Entry 3AOI (X-ray diffraction, 4.30 A resolution (low resolution: residue-level contacts below are approximate; hydrogen-bond / salt-bridge calls are withheld)); this record covers chains D and P of the 8 polymer chains in the assembly.

[Chain D]
Molecule: DNA-directed RNA polymerase subunit beta'
From: Thermus thermophilus
Notes: EC 2.7.7.6
UniProt: Q8RQE8 (RPOC_THET8); residues 1-1524 here = UniProt positions 1-1524
Sequence (1524 residues; row label = number of the first residue in the row):
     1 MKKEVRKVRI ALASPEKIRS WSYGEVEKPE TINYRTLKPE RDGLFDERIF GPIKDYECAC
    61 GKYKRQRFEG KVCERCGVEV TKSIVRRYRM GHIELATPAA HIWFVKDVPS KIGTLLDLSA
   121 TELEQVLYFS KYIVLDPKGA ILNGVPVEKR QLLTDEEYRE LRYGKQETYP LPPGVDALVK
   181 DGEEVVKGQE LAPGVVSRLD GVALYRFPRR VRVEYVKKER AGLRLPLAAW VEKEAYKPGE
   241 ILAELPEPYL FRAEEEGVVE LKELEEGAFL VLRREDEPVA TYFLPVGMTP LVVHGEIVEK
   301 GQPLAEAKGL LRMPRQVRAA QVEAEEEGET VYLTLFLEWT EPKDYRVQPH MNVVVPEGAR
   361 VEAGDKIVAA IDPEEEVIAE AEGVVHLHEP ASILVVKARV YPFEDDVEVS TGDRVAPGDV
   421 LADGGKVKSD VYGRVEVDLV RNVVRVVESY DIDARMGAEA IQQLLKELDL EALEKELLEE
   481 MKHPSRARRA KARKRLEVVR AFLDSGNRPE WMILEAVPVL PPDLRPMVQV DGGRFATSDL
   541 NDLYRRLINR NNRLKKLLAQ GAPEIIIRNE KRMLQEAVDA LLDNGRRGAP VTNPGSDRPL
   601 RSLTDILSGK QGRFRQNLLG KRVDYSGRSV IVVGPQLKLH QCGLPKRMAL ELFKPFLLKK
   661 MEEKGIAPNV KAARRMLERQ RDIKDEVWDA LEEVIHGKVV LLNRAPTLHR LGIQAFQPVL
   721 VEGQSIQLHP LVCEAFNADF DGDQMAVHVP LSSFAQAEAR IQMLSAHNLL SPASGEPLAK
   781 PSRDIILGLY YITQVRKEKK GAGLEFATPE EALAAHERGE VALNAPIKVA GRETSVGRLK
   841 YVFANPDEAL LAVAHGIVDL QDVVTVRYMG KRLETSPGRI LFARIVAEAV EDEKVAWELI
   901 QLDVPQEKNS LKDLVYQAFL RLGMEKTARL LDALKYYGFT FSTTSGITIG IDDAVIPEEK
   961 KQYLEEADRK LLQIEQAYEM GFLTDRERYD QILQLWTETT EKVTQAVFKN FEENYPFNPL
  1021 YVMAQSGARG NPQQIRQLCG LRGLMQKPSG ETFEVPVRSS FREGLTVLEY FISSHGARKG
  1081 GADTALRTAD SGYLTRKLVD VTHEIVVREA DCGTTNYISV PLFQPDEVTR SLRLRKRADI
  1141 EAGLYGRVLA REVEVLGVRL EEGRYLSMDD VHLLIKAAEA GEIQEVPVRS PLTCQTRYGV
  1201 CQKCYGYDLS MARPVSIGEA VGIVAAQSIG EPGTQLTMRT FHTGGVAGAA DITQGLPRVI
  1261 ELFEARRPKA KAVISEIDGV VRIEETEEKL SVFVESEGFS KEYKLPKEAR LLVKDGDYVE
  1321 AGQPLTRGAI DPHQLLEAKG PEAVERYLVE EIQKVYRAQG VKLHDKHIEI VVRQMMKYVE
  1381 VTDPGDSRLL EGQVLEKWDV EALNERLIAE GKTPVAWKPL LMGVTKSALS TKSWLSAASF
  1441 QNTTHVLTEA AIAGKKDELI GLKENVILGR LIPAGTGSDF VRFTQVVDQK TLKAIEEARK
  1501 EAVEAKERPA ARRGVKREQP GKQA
Not modelled in the structure: 56-84, 216-345, 527-537, 1238-1250, 1500-1524
Metal / ion sites: Mg2+: Asp739 (shared with 1 residue of chain Q); Zn2+: Cys1112, Cys1194, Cys1204

[Chain P]
Molecule: 27-nt DNA strand
Sequence (27 nucleotides; numbered -3 to 23; the number before each row is that of its first residue; numbers below 1 keep their minus sign (DG-3 is residue -3)):
    -3 GGTCTGTATC ACGAGCCACC GCCGCAT
Not modelled in the structure: -3 to 14, 22-23

[How chain D and chain P interact]
Residue-residue contacts (5; chain D residue first):
  Arg628(D) - DG17(P)
  Arg628(D) - DC18(P)
  Pro706(D) - DC15(P)
  Gln744(D) - DG17(P)
  Ser1091(D) - DC15(P)
Also at the interface, not in a pair above, chain D (7 interface residues in all): Arg622, Ala705, Ala1089
Also at the interface, not in a pair above, chain P (4 interface residues in all): DC16

[In short]
Chain D and chain P form an interface of 7 and 4 residues respectively. Cys1112(D), Cys1194(D) and Cys1204(D)
form the Zn2+ site.
Here chain D is DNA-directed RNA polymerase subunit beta' (Thermus thermophilus) and chain P is a 27-nt DNA
strand. Entry 3AOI (RNA polymerase-Gfh1 complex (Crystal type 2)) was determined by X-ray diffraction together
with 3AOH from the same study.
